Entry 2KUP (solution NMR); this record covers chains A and B.

[Chain A]
Molecule: Fibroblast growth factor receptor substrate 3
Organism: Homo sapiens
Notes: fragment: PTB domain
UniProt: O43559 (FRS3_HUMAN); numbering as in UniProt (aligned over 8-146)
Amino-acid sequence (146 residues; row label = number of the first residue in the row):
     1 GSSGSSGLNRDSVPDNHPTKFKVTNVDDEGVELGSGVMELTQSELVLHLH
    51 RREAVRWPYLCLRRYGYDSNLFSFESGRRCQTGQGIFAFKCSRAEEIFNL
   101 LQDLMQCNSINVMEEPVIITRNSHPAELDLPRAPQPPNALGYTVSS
Sequence notes: expression tag (1-7)

[Chain B]
Molecule: 19-residue peptide from ALK tyrosine kinase receptor
UniProt: Q9UM73 (ALK_HUMAN); residues 1-19 here correspond to UniProt positions 1571-1589 (UniProt number = residue number + 1570)
Amino-acid sequence (19 residues; row label = number of the first residue in the row):
     1 LFRLRHFPCGNVNYGYQQQ

[Interface between chain A and chain B]
Contacting residue pairs - 49 pairs, chain A then chain B:
  N25(A) - L1(B)
  N25(A) - F2(B)
  V26(A) - F2(B)
  D27(A) - F2(B)
  D27(A) - L4(B)
  D28(A) - F2(B)
  D28(A) - L4(B)
  D28(A) - R5(B)
  L33(A) - F2(B)
  W57(A) - L1(B)
  Y59(A) - Y16(B)
  L60(A) - Y16(B)
  L60(A) - Q18(B)
  R63(A) - Y14(B)
  R63(A) - G15(B)
  R63(A) - Y16(B)
  R63(A) - Q19(B)
  R64(A) - F7(B)
  R64(A) - V12(B)
  R64(A) - Y14(B)
  Y65(A) - V12(B)
  Y65(A) - N13(B)
  Y65(A) - G15(B)
  G66(A) - F7(B)
  G66(A) - C9(B)
  Y67(A) - C9(B)
  L71(A) - P8(B)
  S73(A) - F7(B)
  S73(A) - P8(B)
  F74(A) - F7(B)
  R78(A) - Q19(B)
  R79(A) - Q19(B)
  T82(A) - R3(B)
  I86(A) - F2(B)
  I86(A) - R3(B)
  I86(A) - L4(B)
  I86(A) - H6(B)
  I86(A) - F7(B)
  F87(A) - L1(B)
  F87(A) - F2(B)
  F87(A) - R3(B)
  A88(A) - L4(B)
  F89(A) - L1(B)
  F98(A) - N13(B)
  Q102(A) - N13(B)
  M105(A) - Y16(B)
  N108(A) - Y16(B)
  D129(A) - Q19(B)
  R132(A) - Q17(B)
Other interface residues (no listed pair), chain A (36 interface residues in all): L47, V55, L62, D68, E75, Q84, G85
Other interface residues (no listed pair), chain B (18 interface residues in all): N11

[Overview]
36 residues of chain A face 18 of chain B across their interface.
Chain A is Fibroblast growth factor receptor substrate 3 (Homo sapiens) and chain B is a 19-residue peptide
from ALK tyrosine kinase receptor; the structure, Solution structure of the complex of the PTB domain of SNT-2
and 19-residue peptide (aa 1571-1589) ..., was determined by solution NMR together with 2YS5 from the same
study.
